3IPP - chain A; structure by X-ray diffraction, 2.40 A resolution.

== Chain A ==
Name: Putative thiosulfate sulfurtransferase ynjE
From: Escherichia coli K-12
Notes: EC 2.8.1.1
Reference sequence: P78067 (YNJE_ECOLI); residues 20-435 here = UniProt positions 20-435
Amino-acid sequence (416 residues; each row starts with the number of its first residue):
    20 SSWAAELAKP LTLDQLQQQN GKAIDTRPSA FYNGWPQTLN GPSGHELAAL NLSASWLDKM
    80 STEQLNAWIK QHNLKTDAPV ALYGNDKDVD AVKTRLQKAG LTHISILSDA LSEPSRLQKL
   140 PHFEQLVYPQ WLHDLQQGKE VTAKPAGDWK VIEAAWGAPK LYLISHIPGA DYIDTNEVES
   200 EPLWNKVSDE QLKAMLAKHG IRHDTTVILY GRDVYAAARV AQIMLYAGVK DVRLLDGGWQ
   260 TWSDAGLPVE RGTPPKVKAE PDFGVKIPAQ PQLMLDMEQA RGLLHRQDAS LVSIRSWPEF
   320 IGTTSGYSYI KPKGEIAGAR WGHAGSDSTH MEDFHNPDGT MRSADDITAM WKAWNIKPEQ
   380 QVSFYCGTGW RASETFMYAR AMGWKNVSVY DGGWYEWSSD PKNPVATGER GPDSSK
Unresolved in the structure: 20-23
Ion coordination: Na+: Trp203, Asn204, Thr387, Asp410
Curated features (UniProtKB/Swiss-Prot):
  - active site: Cys385 (Cysteine persulfide intermediate)
  - binding site (substrate): Arg390
  - mutagenesis: Cys385 (C385A: Loss of activity)
What the authors report for this chain:
  - binding site for phosphate ion: Tyr326, Cys385, Thr387
  - catalytic residues: Arg390 (proposed by the authors, not directly observed)

== Overview ==
The Na+ site is built by Trp203, Asn204, Thr387 and Asp410. From UniProt: active-site residue Cys385,
substrate-binding residue Arg390 and one mutagenesis site. The paper reports the catalytic residue Arg390; a
binding site for phosphate ion at Tyr326, Cys385 and Thr387.
Chain A is Putative thiosulfate sulfurtransferase ynjE (Escherichia coli K-12); the structure, crystal
structure of sulfur-free YnjE, was determined by X-ray diffraction together with 3IPO from the same study.
